Entry 5UQV (X-ray diffraction, 2.84 A resolution); this record covers chain A.

[Chain A]
Name: Ubiquitin carboxyl-terminal hydrolase 7
From: Homo sapiens
Notes: EC 3.4.19.12
UniProtKB: Q93009 (UBP7_HUMAN), isoform Q93009-3; residues 208-554 here correspond to UniProt positions 192-538 (UniProt number = residue number - 16)
Sequence (368 residues; row label = number of the first residue in the row):
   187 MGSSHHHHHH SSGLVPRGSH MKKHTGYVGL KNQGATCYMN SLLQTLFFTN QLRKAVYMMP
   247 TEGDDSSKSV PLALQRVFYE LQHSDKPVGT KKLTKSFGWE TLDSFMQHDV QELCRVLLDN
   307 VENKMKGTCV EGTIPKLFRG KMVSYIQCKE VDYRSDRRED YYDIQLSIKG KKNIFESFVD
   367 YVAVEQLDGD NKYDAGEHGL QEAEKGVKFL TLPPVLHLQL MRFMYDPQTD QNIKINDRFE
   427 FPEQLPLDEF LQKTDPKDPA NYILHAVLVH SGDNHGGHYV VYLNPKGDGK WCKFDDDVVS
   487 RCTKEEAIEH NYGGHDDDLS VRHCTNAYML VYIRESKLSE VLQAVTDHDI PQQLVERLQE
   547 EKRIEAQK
Disordered / not traced: 187-209, 411-418, 502-508, 554
Sequence notes: initiating methionine (187); expression tag (188-207)
Small-molecule neighbours: 8JM (4-[2-amino-4-ethyl-5-(1H-indazol-5-yl)pyridin-3-yl]phenol): Gln297, Cys300, Arg301, Leu304, Asp305, Glu308, Ile320, Pro321, Phe324, Tyr348, Asp349, His403, Gln405, Met515
Reported in the primary citation:
  - binding site for 8JM: Asp349, His403
  - mutagenesis - C223S: abolished catalytic activity on PIM2
  - mutagenesis - D305A/E308A: abolished catalytic activity
  - mutagenesis - D305A/E308A: decreased catalytic activity on endogenous MDM2
  - catalytic residues: Cys223

[Summary]
Chain A binds compound 8JM. The paper reports the catalytic residue Cys223; C223S abolishes catalytic activity
on PIM2.
Chain A is Ubiquitin carboxyl-terminal hydrolase 7 (Homo sapiens); the structure, USP7 in complex with GNE6640
(4-(2-amino-4-ethyl-5-(1H-indazol-5-yl)pyridin-3-yl)phenol), was determined by X-ray diffraction together with
5UQX from the same study.
